Entry 5IDO (X-ray diffraction, 2.20 A resolution); this record covers chain A.

Chain A:
Molecule: 3' terminal uridylyl transferase
Organism: Trypanosoma brucei
UniProt: Q8WQX5 (Q8WQX5_9TRYP); residue numbers follow UniProt; this construct covers 189-699
Sequence (512 residues; each row starts with the number of its first residue):
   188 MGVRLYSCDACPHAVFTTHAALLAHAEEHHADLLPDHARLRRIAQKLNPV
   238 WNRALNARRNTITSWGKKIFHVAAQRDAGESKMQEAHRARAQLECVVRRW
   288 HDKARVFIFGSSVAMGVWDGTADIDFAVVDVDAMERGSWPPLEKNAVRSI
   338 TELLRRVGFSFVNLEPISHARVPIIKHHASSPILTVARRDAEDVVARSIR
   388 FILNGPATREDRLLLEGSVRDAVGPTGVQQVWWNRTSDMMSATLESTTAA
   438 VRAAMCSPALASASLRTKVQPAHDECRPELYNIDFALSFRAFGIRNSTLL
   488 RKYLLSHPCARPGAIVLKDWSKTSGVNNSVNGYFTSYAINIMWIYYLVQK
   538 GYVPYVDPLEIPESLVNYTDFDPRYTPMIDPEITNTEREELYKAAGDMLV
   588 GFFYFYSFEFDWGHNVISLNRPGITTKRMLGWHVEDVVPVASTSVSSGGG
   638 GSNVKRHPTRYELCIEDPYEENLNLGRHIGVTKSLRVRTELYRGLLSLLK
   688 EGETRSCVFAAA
Not modelled in the structure: 188-189, 370-379, 626-643, 689-699
Construct notes: initiating methionine (188); conflict Ala473 (Asp in Q8WQX5)
Bound ions: Zn2+: Cys195, Cys198, His212, His217
Small-molecule neighbours: UTP (uridine 5'-triphosphate): Phe296, Gly297, Ser298, Asp312, Phe479, Gly480, Asn483, Ser484, Leu487, Lys505, Lys509, Asn514, Thr522, Ser523, Tyr524, Leu662
UniProt features mapped onto this chain:
  - zinc finger: Val190 to Leu221 (C2H2-type)
  - motif: Ile652 to Asn661 (Nucleotide recognition motif (NRM))
  - binding site (Zn(2+)): Cys195, Cys198, His212, His217
  - binding site (UTP): Ser298, Ala309 to Asp312, Gly480 to Ser484, Lys505, Lys509, Ser523, Tyr524
  - binding site (Mg(2+)): Asp310, Asp312
  - binding site (RNA): Arg358
Reported in the primary citation:
  - mutagenesis - R228A, R228A/H601D, H601D: unchanged catalytic activity
  - mutagenesis - C195A/C198A: decreased stability

Overview:
Bound to chain A: UTP. The Zn2+ site is built by Cys195, Cys198, His212 and His217. From UniProt: 4
Zn2+-binding residues, 14 UTP-binding residues, Mg2+-binding residues Asp310 and Asp312 and RNA-binding
residue Arg358. From the paper: C195A/C198A reduce stability; R228A, R228A/H601D and H601D leave catalytic
activity unchanged.
Chain A is 3' terminal uridylyl transferase (Trypanosoma brucei); the structure, RNA Editing TUTase 1 from
Trypanosoma brucei in complex with UTP, was determined by X-ray diffraction together with 5I49, 5HZD and 5KAL
from the same study.
